Entry 5XK9 (X-ray diffraction, 2.14 A resolution); this record covers chains A and B.

# Chain A (and B)
Molecule: Undecaprenyl diphosphate synthase
From: Streptomyces sp. CNH189
Notes: chain B of this document is another copy of the same molecule, construct and numbering; everything in this record applies to it too
Reference sequence: M4T4U9 (M4T4U9_9ACTN); residues 1-217 here = UniProt positions 1-217
Amino-acid sequence (232 residues; numbered -14 to 217; the number before each row is that of its first residue; numbers below 1 keep their minus sign (Met-14 is residue -14)):
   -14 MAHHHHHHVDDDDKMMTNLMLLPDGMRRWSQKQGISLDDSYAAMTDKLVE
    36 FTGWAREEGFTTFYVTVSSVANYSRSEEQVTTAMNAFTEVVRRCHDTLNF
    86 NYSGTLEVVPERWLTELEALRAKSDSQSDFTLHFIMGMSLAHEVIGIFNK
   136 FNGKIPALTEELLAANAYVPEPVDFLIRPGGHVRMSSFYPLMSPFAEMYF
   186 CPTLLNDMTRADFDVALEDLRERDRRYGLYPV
Unresolved in the structure: -14 to 0, 215-217 (chain B: -14 to -1, 209-217)
Sequence notes: expression tag (-14 to 0)
Ion coordination: Mg2+: Asp9 (together with dimethylallyl diphosphate, geranyl S-thiolodiphosphate)
Ligand contacts:
  - dimethylallyl diphosphate (DMA), molecule 1: Leu7, Pro8, Asp9, Arg12, Thr51, Val52, Asn57, Arg60, Arg163, Arg169, Ser171, Phe173
  - dimethylallyl diphosphate (DMA), molecule 2: Phe180, Arg211, Tyr212, Gly213, Leu214
  - geranyl S-thiolodiphosphate (GST): Pro8, Asp9, Gly10, Met11, Arg12, Arg13, Tyr26, Val52, Ser53, Asn57, Tyr58, Arg60, Val65, Ala68, Met69, Phe72

# Interface between chain A and chain B
Contacting residue pairs - 67 pairs, chain A then chain B:
  Leu125(A) - Tyr174(B)  hydrophobic
  Leu125(A) - Leu176(B)  hydrophobic
  Val129(A) - Val129(B)  hydrophobic
  Ile130(A) - Leu143(B)
  Ile130(A) - Thr144(B)
  Ile130(A) - Glu145(B)
  Phe133(A) - Phe133(B)  hydrophobic
  Phe133(A) - Phe136(B)
  Phe133(A) - Asn137(B)
  Phe133(A) - Ile140(B)  hydrophobic
  Phe133(A) - Leu143(B)  hydrophobic
  Asn134(A) - Ala142(B)
  Asn134(A) - Leu143(B)  hydrogen bond (side chain-backbone)
  Phe136(A) - Phe133(B)
  Asn137(A) - Phe133(B)
  Asn137(A) - Asn137(B)
  Asn137(A) - Gly138(B)  hydrogen bond (side chain-backbone)
  Asn137(A) - Ile140(B)  hydrogen bond (side chain-backbone)
  Asn137(A) - Pro141(B)  hydrogen bond (side chain-backbone)
  Gly138(A) - Asn137(B)  hydrogen bond (backbone-side chain)
  Gly138(A) - Gly138(B)
  Ile140(A) - Phe133(B)  hydrophobic
  Ile140(A) - Asn137(B)  hydrogen bond (backbone-side chain)
  Pro141(A) - Asn137(B)  hydrogen bond (backbone-side chain)
  Ala142(A) - Asn134(B)
  Leu143(A) - Ile130(B)
  Leu143(A) - Phe133(B)  hydrophobic
  Leu143(A) - Asn134(B)  hydrogen bond (backbone-side chain)
  Thr144(A) - Ile130(B)
  Glu145(A) - His127(B)  salt bridge
  Glu145(A) - Ile130(B)
  Leu148(A) - Ala126(B)  hydrophobic
  Val168(A) - Glu182(B)
  Val168(A) - Met183(B)  hydrogen bond (backbone-backbone)
  Val168(A) - Phe185(B)  hydrophobic
  Val168(A) - Arg208(B)  hydrogen bond (backbone-side chain)
  Arg169(A) - Ala181(B)
  Arg169(A) - Glu182(B)  salt bridge
  Met170(A) - Met183(B)  hydrophobic
  Ser171(A) - Tyr174(B)  hydrogen bond (backbone-side chain)
  Ser171(A) - Pro179(B)
  Tyr174(A) - Leu125(B)  hydrophobic
  Tyr174(A) - Met170(B)
  Tyr174(A) - Tyr174(B)
  Leu176(A) - Leu125(B)
  Pro179(A) - Met170(B)
  Pro179(A) - Ser171(B)  hydrogen bond (backbone-backbone)
  Pro179(A) - Ser172(B)  hydrogen bond (backbone-backbone)
  Phe180(A) - Ser171(B)
  Ala181(A) - Arg169(B)
  Glu182(A) - Val168(B)
  Glu182(A) - Arg169(B)  salt bridge
  Met183(A) - Val168(B)  hydrogen bond (backbone-backbone)
  Met183(A) - Phe185(B)  hydrophobic
  Phe185(A) - Val168(B)  hydrophobic
  Phe185(A) - Phe185(B)  hydrophobic
  Arg208(A) - Val168(B)  hydrogen bond (side chain-backbone)
  Asp209(A) - His167(B)
  Asp209(A) - Arg169(B)  hydrogen bond (backbone-side chain)
  Arg210(A) - Arg169(B)
  Arg211(A) - Arg12(B)
  Arg211(A) - Arg13(B)
  Arg211(A) - His167(B)
  Tyr212(A) - Ala56(B)
  Gly213(A) - Asn57(B)  hydrogen bond (backbone-side chain)
  Gly213(A) - Arg60(B)  hydrogen bond (backbone-side chain)
  Leu214(A) - Ala56(B)
Also at the interface, not in a pair above, chain A (38 interface residues in all): Ala126, His127, Ser172, Met177
Also at the interface, not in a pair above, chain B (39 interface residues in all): Ser59, Lys139, Leu148, Met177

# Summary
The interface between chain A and chain B involves 38 residues on one side and 39 on the other; the contacts
include 18 hydrogen bonds and 3 salt bridges. Polar pairs include Glu145(A)-His127(B), Arg169(A)-Glu182(B) and
Asn134(A)-Leu143(B). Chain A binds geranyl S-thiolodiphosphate and dimethylallyl diphosphate.
Chain A and chain B are both Undecaprenyl diphosphate synthase (Streptomyces sp. CNH189); the structure,
Crystal structure of Isosesquilavandulyl Diphosphate Synthase from Streptomyces sp. strain CNH-189 in complex
with GSPP and ..., was determined by X-ray diffraction, deposited together with 5XK6, 5XK7 and 5XK8.
